Entry 3VBF (X-ray diffraction, 2.60 A resolution); this record covers chains A and B of the 4 polymer chains in the assembly.

== Chain A ==
Name: Genome Polyprotein, capsid protein VP1
Organism: Human enterovirus 71
UniProtKB: B2ZUN0 (B2ZUN0_9ENTO); residues 1-297 here correspond to UniProt positions 566-862 (UniProt number = residue number + 565)
Sequence (297 residues; each row starts with the number of its first residue):
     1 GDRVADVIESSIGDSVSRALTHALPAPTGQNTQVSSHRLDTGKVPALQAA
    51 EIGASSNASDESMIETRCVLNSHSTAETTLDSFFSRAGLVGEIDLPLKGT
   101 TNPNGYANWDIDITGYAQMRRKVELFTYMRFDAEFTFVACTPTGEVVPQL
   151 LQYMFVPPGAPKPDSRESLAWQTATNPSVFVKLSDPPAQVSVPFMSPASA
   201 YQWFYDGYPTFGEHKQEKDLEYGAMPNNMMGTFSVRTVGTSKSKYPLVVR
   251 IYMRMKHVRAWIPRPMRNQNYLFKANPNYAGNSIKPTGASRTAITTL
Metal / ion sites: K+ site 1: Thr-28, Gly-29, Asn-31, Asn-71; Na+: Val-44, Leu-47 (shared with 2 residues of chain D); K+ site 2: Gln-189 (shared with 2 residues of chain C)
Small-molecule neighbours:
  - adenosine monophosphate (AMP): Pro-25, Ala-26, Pro-27, Thr-28, Gly-29, Gln-30
  - sphingosine (SPH): Ile-111, Asp-112, Ile-113, Thr-114, Phe-131, Phe-135, Phe-137, Phe-155, Pro-177, Val-179, Val-190, Val-192, Met-195, Tyr-201, Trp-203, Asn-228, Met-230, Phe-233, Ala-275

== Chain B ==
Name: Genome Polyprotein, capsid protein VP2
Organism: Human enterovirus 71
UniProtKB: B2ZUN0 (B2ZUN0_9ENTO); residues 10-254 here correspond to UniProt positions 79-323 (UniProt number = residue number + 69)
Sequence (245 residues; numbered 10 to 254; the number before each row is that of its first residue):
    10 SDRVAQLTIGNSTITTQEAANIIVGYGEWPSYCSDSDATAVDKPTRPDVS
    60 VNRFYTLDTKLWEKSSKGWYWKFPDVLTETGVFGQNAQFHYLYRSGFCIH
   110 VQCNASKFHQGALLVAVLPEYVIGTVAGGTGTEDTHPPYKQTQPGADGFE
   160 LQHPYVLDAGIPISQLTVCPHQWINLRTNNCATIIVPYINALPFDSALNH
   210 CNFGLLVVPISPLDYDQGATPVIPITITLAPMCSEFAGLRQAVTQ

== How chain A and chain B interact ==
Contacting residue pairs (125; chain A residue first):
  Ser-11(A) / Tyr-41(B)
  Ile-12(A) / Tyr-41(B)  hydrophobic
  Ile-12(A) / Asp-57(B)
  Gly-13(A) / Tyr-41(B)
  Asp-14(A) / Ser-40(B)
  Asp-14(A) / Tyr-41(B)  hydrogen bond (backbone-backbone)
  Ser-15(A) / Tyr-41(B)
  Ser-15(A) / Ser-43(B)
  Val-16(A) / Ser-40(B)
  Ser-17(A) / Glu-37(B)
  Ser-17(A) / Ser-40(B)
  Arg-18(A) / Glu-37(B)
  Arg-18(A) / Trp-38(B)  hydrogen bond (backbone-backbone)
  Ala-19(A) / Gly-36(B)
  Leu-20(A) / Val-33(B)  hydrophobic
  Leu-20(A) / Gly-36(B)  hydrogen bond (backbone-backbone)
  Leu-20(A) / Trp-38(B)
  Ala-50(A) / Trp-182(B)
  Glu-51(A) / Gln-181(B)
  Glu-51(A) / Trp-182(B)  hydrogen bond (backbone-backbone)
  Glu-51(A) / Asn-184(B)  hydrogen bond
  Glu-51(A) / Thr-187(B)  hydrogen bond
  Glu-51(A) / Asn-188(B)
  Ile-52(A) / Ala-29(B)
  Ile-52(A) / Asn-30(B)
  Ile-52(A) / Ile-32(B)
  Ile-52(A) / His-180(B)
  Ile-52(A) / Gln-181(B)  hydrogen bond (backbone-side chain)
  Gly-53(A) / His-180(B)
  Thr-127(A) / Glu-129(B)
  Tyr-128(A) / Glu-129(B)  hydrogen bond
  Tyr-128(A) / Ile-198(B)
  Tyr-128(A) / Asn-199(B)
  Tyr-128(A) / Ala-200(B)  hydrophobic
  Ala-198(A) / Leu-201(B)  hydrophobic
  Ser-199(A) / Ala-200(B)  hydrogen bond (backbone-backbone)
  Gln-202(A) / Glu-129(B)  hydrogen bond
  Phe-204(A) / Glu-129(B)
  Phe-204(A) / Val-131(B)  hydrophobic
  Tyr-205(A) / Glu-129(B)
  Tyr-205(A) / Val-131(B)
  Tyr-205(A) / Asn-208(B)
  Tyr-205(A) / His-209(B)
  Asp-206(A) / Lys-81(B)  salt bridge
  Asp-206(A) / Glu-129(B)  hydrogen bond (backbone-side chain)
  Asp-206(A) / Tyr-130(B)
  Asp-206(A) / Val-131(B)
  Asp-206(A) / His-209(B)
  Asp-206(A) / Cys-210(B)  hydrogen bond (backbone-backbone)
  Gly-207(A) / Asn-208(B)
  Tyr-208(A) / Tyr-148(B)
  Tyr-208(A) / Thr-151(B)  hydrogen bond
  Tyr-208(A) / Gln-152(B)
  Tyr-208(A) / Asn-208(B)  hydrogen bond (backbone-backbone)
  Thr-210(A) / Asn-208(B)
  Phe-211(A) / Tyr-100(B)  hydrophobic
  Phe-211(A) / Ser-205(B)
  Phe-211(A) / Asn-208(B)
  Phe-211(A) / Gln-254(B)
  Gly-212(A) / Gln-254(B)  hydrogen bond (backbone-backbone)
  Glu-213(A) / Gln-254(B)
  His-214(A) / Tyr-148(B)
  Gln-216(A) / Pro-147(B)
  Asp-219(A) / His-145(B)
  Asp-219(A) / Pro-146(B)
  Asp-219(A) / Pro-147(B)
  Leu-220(A) / His-145(B)
  Tyr-222(A) / Tyr-130(B)
  Tyr-222(A) / Val-131(B)
  Tyr-222(A) / Ile-132(B)  hydrogen bond (side chain-backbone)
  Tyr-222(A) / Pro-146(B)  hydrophobic
  Tyr-222(A) / Thr-151(B)
  Ile-262(A) / Tyr-35(B)
  Ile-262(A) / Pro-128(B)  hydrophobic
  Pro-263(A) / Val-177(B)
  Arg-264(A) / Pro-128(B)  hydrogen bond (side chain-backbone)
  Arg-264(A) / Glu-129(B)  hydrogen bond (side chain-backbone)
  Pro-265(A) / Ile-170(B)
  Pro-265(A) / Pro-171(B)
  Pro-265(A) / Gln-174(B)
  Pro-265(A) / Leu-175(B)
  Met-266(A) / Pro-171(B)
  Met-266(A) / Gln-174(B)  hydrogen bond (backbone-side chain)
  Arg-267(A) / Ala-168(B)  hydrogen bond (side chain-backbone)
  Arg-267(A) / Gly-169(B)
  Asn-268(A) / Val-165(B)
  Asn-268(A) / Gly-169(B)  hydrogen bond (backbone-backbone)
  Asn-268(A) / Ile-170(B)
  Asn-268(A) / Pro-171(B)
  Gln-269(A) / Val-165(B)
  Gln-269(A) / Gly-169(B)
  Leu-272(A) / Ala-136(B)  hydrophobic
  Leu-272(A) / Gly-140(B)
  Phe-273(A) / Gly-140(B)
  Phe-273(A) / Glu-142(B)
  Phe-273(A) / Asp-143(B)
  Asn-276(A) / Asp-143(B)
  Asn-276(A) / His-145(B)
  Pro-277(A) / Val-131(B)  hydrophobic
  Pro-277(A) / Gly-133(B)
  Pro-277(A) / Ala-168(B)
  Asn-278(A) / Gly-133(B)
  Asn-278(A) / Thr-134(B)  hydrogen bond
  Asn-278(A) / Asp-143(B)
  Asn-278(A) / Thr-144(B)
  Tyr-279(A) / Thr-134(B)  hydrogen bond (backbone-backbone)
  Tyr-279(A) / Val-135(B)
  Tyr-279(A) / Ala-136(B)
  Tyr-279(A) / His-162(B)  hydrogen bond
  Tyr-279(A) / Val-165(B)  hydrophobic
  Tyr-279(A) / Asp-167(B)
  Tyr-279(A) / Ala-168(B)
  Tyr-279(A) / Gly-169(B)
  Ala-280(A) / Val-135(B)
  Ala-280(A) / Gly-138(B)
  Ala-280(A) / Gly-140(B)
  Gly-281(A) / Val-135(B)  hydrogen bond (backbone-backbone)
  Gly-281(A) / Gly-138(B)
  Asn-282(A) / Gly-138(B)  hydrogen bond (backbone-backbone)
  Asn-282(A) / Thr-139(B)
  Ile-284(A) / His-162(B)
  Lys-285(A) / Tyr-164(B)
  Pro-286(A) / Tyr-164(B)
  Thr-287(A) / Tyr-164(B)  hydrogen bond (backbone-side chain)
  Thr-287(A) / Pro-171(B)
Other interface residues (no listed pair), chain A (58 interface residues in all): Thr-21, Ala-200, Asn-227, Ser-283
Other interface residues (no listed pair), chain B (68 interface residues in all): Cys-42, Arg-55, Leu-127, Thr-141, Cys-178, Leu-207, Arg-249

== Overview ==
58 residues of chain A and 68 residues of chain B are in contact, with 27 hydrogen bonds and 1 salt bridge.
Among the polar pairs are Asp-206(A)/Lys-81(B), Glu-51(A)/Asn-184(B) and Glu-51(A)/Thr-187(B). Bound to chain
A: sphingosine and adenosine monophosphate.
Chain A is Genome Polyprotein, capsid protein VP1 and chain B is Genome Polyprotein, capsid protein VP2, both
from Human enterovirus 71; the structure, Crystal structure of formaldehyde treated human Enterovirus 71
(space group I23), was determined by X-ray diffraction, deposited together with 3VBH, 3VBO, 3VBR, 3VBS and
3VBU.
